PDB entry 8TVN | X-ray diffraction, 1.95 A resolution | chain A

== Chain A ==
Molecule: Interleukin-1 receptor-associated kinase 4
Source organism: Homo sapiens
Notes: EC 2.7.11.1
UniProt: Q9NWZ3 (IRAK4_HUMAN); numbering as in UniProt (aligned over 154-460)
Chain sequence (307 residues; numbered 154 to 460; the number before each row is that of its first residue):
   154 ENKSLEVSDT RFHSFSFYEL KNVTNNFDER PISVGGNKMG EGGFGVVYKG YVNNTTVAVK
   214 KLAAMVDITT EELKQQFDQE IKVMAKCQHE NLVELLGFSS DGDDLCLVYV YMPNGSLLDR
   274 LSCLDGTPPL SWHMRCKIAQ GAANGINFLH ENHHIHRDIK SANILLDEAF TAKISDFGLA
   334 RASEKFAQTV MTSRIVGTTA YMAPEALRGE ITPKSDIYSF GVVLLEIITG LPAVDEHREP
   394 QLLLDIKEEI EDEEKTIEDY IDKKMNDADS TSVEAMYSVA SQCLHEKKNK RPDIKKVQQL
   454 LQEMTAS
Disordered / not traced: 154-166, 217-220, 226, 336-341, 460
Modified residues: T342 (phosphothreonine; TPO); T345 (phosphothreonine; TPO); S346 (phosphoserine; SEP)
Ligand contacts: VE9 (N-{1-[(1R,2S)-2-fluorocyclopropyl]-2-oxo-1,2-dihydropyridin-3-yl}-2-[(1R,4r)-1-methyl-2-oxabicyclo[2.1.1]hexan-4-yl]-6-[(propan-2-yl)oxy]-2H-pyrazolo[3,4-b]pyridine-5-carboxamide): M192, G193, V200, A211, K213, V246, Y262, V263, Y264, M265, P266, G268, S269, D272, R273, D278, T280, L318, S328, D329
Curated features (UniProtKB/Swiss-Prot):
  - active site: D311 (Proton acceptor)
  - binding site (ATP): M192 to V200, K213, K313 to N316, D329
  - modified residue: T342 (Phosphothreonine), T345 (Phosphothreonine), S346 (Phosphoserine)
  - natural variant: G298 (G298D: In IMD67)
  - mutagenesis: K213 (K213A: Loss of kinase activity)

== In short ==
Bound to chain A: compound VE9. Curated annotation (UniProt) lists active-site residue D311, 15 ATP-binding
residues and one mutagenesis site.
Chain A is Interleukin-1 receptor-associated kinase 4 (Homo sapiens); the structure, IRAK4 in complex with
compound 23, was determined by X-ray diffraction (same publication as 8TVM).
